5VVU - chains C and D of the 4 polymer chains in the assembly; structure by X-ray diffraction, 2.70 A resolution.

# Chain C
Protein: Protein O-GlcNAcase
From: Homo sapiens
Notes: EC 3.2.1.169, 3.2.1.-
UniProt: O60502 (OGA_HUMAN); the construct has insertions or renumbered stretches relative to UniProt, so the offset changes along the chain: 60-391 = UniProt 60-391; 534-542 = UniProt 392-400; 553-704 = UniProt 553-704
Amino-acid sequence (504 residues; each row starts with the number of its first residue; note: 142 numbers in that range are skipped by the numbering (no residue carries them; nothing is unmodelled there)):
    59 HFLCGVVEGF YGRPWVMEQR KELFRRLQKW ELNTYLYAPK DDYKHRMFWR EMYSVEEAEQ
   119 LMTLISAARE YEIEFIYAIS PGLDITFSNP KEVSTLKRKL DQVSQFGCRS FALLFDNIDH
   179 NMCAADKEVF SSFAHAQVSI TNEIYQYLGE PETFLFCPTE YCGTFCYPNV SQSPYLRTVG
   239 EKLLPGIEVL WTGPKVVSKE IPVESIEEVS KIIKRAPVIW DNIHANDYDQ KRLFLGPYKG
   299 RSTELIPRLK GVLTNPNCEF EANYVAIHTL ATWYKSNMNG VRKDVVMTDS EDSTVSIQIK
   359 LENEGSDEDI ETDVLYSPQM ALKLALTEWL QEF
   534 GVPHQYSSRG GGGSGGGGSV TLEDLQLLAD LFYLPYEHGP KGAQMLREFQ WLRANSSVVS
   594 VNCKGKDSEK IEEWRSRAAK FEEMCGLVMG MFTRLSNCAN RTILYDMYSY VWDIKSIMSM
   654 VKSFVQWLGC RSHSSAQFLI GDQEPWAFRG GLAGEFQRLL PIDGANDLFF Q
Not modelled in the structure: 337-372, 534-551, 593-603, 695-704
Construct notes: expression tag (59); conflict Asn175 (Asp in O60502); linker (543-552)
Covalently attached groups: covalent link Arg83-Lys87
Residues lining bound ligands: N-acetylglucosamine (NAG; 2-acetamido-2-deoxy-beta-D-glucopyranose): Gly67, Phe68, Tyr69, Lys98, Asp174, Asn175, Cys215, Tyr219, Thr250, Val254, Trp278, Asn280, Ala283, Asp285, Tyr286, Asn313
Reported in the primary citation:
  - binding site for N-acetylglucosamine: Asp174

# Chain D
Protein: TAB1 peptide
Amino-acid sequence (7 residues; row label = number of the first residue in the row):
   392 VPYSSAQ
Not modelled in the structure: 392, 397-398
Covalently attached groups: N-acetylglucosamine (NAG) linked to Ser395

# Interface between chain C and chain D
Contacting residue pairs (10):
  Tyr69(C) with Tyr394(D), hydrophobic; Ser395(D)
  Arg104(C) with Tyr394(D)
  Asn175(C) with Pro393(D); Tyr394(D), hydrogen bond (side chain-backbone); Ser395(D), hydrogen bond
  Tyr219(C) with Ser395(D)
  Phe223(C) with Ser395(D); Ser396(D)
  Val254(C) with Ser395(D)
Other interface residues (no listed pair), chain C (7 interface residues in all): Leu141

# In short
7 residues of chain C face 4 of chain D across their interface, with 2 hydrogen bonds. Among the polar pairs
are Asn175(C)-Tyr394(D) and Asn175(C)-Ser395(D). Ligands of chain C: N-acetylglucosamine. Covalently linked
N-acetylglucosamine: at Ser395(D). The paper reports a binding site for N-acetylglucosamine at Asp174(C).
Chain C is Protein O-GlcNAcase (Homo sapiens) and chain D is TAB1 peptide; the structure, Structural
Investigations of the Substrate Specificity of Human O-GlcNAcase, was determined by X-ray diffraction together
with 5VVO, 5VVT, 5VVV and 5VVX from the same study.
